PDB entry 7JMA | X-ray diffraction, 1.70 A resolution | chain A

# Chain A
Molecule: Nitrogenase iron-molybdenum cofactor biosynthesis protein NifB
Organism: Methanothermobacter thermautotrophicus
UniProt: O27899 (O27899_METTH); numbering as in UniProt (aligned over 1-288)
Sequence (296 residues; numbered 1 to 296; the number before each row is that of its first residue):
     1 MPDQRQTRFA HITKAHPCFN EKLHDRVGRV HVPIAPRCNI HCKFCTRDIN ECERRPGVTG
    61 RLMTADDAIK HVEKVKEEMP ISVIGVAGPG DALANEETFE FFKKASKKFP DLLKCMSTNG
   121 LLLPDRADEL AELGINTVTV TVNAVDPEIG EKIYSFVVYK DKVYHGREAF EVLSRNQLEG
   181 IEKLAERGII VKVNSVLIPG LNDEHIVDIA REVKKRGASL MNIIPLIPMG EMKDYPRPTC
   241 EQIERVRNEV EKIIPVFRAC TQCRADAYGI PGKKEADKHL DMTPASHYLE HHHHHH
Disordered / not traced: 1-27, 45-61, 259-296
Sequence notes: expression tag (289-296)
From the paper describing this entry:
  - catalytic residues: His-31 (proposed by the authors, not directly observed)

# Overview
From the paper: the catalytic residue His-31.
Chain A is Nitrogenase iron-molybdenum cofactor biosynthesis protein NifB (Methanothermobacter
thermautotrophicus); the structure, Crystal structure of the apo form of Nitrogenase iron-molybdenum cofactor
biosynthesis enzyme NifB from Methanothermobacter thermautotrophicus, was determined by X-ray diffraction
(same publication as 7JMB).
